PDB entry 5M8D | X-ray diffraction, 2.25 A resolution | chains B and E of the 6 polymer chains in the assembly

# Chain B
Protein: Tubulin beta-2B chain
Source organism: Bos taurus
UniProtKB: Q6B856 (TBB2B_BOVIN); the author numbering skips numbers that UniProt does not, so the offset changes along the chain: 1-42 = UniProt 1-42; 45-360 = UniProt 43-358; 369-455 = UniProt 359-445
Sequence (445 residues; numbered 1 to 455; 10 numbers in that range are skipped by the numbering (no residue carries them; nothing is unmodelled there); the number before each row is that of its first residue):
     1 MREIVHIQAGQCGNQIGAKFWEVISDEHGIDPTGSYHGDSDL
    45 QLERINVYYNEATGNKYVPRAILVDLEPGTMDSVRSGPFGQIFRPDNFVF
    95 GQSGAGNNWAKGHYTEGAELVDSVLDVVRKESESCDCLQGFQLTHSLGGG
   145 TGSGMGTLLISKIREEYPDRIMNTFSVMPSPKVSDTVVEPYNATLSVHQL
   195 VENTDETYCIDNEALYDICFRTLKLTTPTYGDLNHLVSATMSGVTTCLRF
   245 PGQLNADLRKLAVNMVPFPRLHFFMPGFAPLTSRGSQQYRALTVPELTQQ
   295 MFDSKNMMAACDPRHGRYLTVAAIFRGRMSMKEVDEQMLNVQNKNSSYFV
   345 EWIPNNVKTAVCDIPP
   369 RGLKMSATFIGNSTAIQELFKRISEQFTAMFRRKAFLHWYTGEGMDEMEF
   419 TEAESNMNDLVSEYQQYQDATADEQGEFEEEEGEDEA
Disordered / not traced: 1, 278-281, 439-455
UniProt features mapped onto this chain:
  - motif: M1 to I4 (MREI motif)
  - binding site (GTP): Q11, E71, S140, G144, T145, G146, N206, N228
  - binding site (Mg(2+)): E71
  - modified residue: S40 (Phosphoserine), T57 (Phosphothreonine), K60 (N6-acetyllysine), S174 (Phosphoserine), T287 (Phosphothreonine), T292 (Phosphothreonine), R320 (Omega-N-methylarginine), E448 (5-glutamyl polyglutamate)
  - cross-link (Glycyl lysine isopeptide (Lys-Gly)): K60 (interchain with G-Cter in ubiquitin), K326 (interchain with G-Cter in ubiquitin)
Metal / ion sites: Mg2+: Q11 (together with GDP); Ca2+ near E113 (its only coordinating residue here)
Residues lining bound ligands:
  - GDP (guanosine-5'-diphosphate): G10, Q11, C12, Q15, I16, D69, N101, S140, G142, G143, G144, T145, G146, S147, V171, P173, V177, D179, E183, N206, L209, Y224, L227, N228
  - UGI (5-(6-morpholin-4-yl-2-pyrrolidin-1-yl-pyrimidin-4-yl)-4-(trifluoromethyl)pyridin-2-amine): Y202, V238, C241, L248, N249, A250, K254, L255, N258, M259, T314, V315, A316, I318, N349, N350, V351, K352, A354, I378
What the authors report for this chain:
  - binding site for UGI: C241, M259
  - conformationally variable residues (order/disorder transition): K352

# Chain E
Protein: Stathmin-4
Source organism: Rattus norvegicus
UniProtKB: P63043 (STMN4_RAT); residues 5-145 here correspond to UniProt positions 49-189 (UniProt number = residue number + 44)
Sequence (143 residues; each row starts with the number of its first residue):
     3 MADMEVIELNKCTSGQSFEVILKPPSFDGVPEFNASLPRRRDPSLEEIQK
    53 KLEAAEERRKYQEAELLKHLAEKREHEREVIQKAIEENNNFIKMAKEKLA
   103 QKMESNKENREAHLAAMLERLQEKDKHAEEVRKNKELKEEASR
Disordered / not traced: 3-5, 29-43, 144-145
Sequence notes: initiating methionine (3); expression tag (4)
UniProt features mapped onto this chain:
  - modified residue: S46 (Phosphoserine)

# Interface between chain B and chain E
Contacting residue pairs - 24 pairs, chain B then chain E:
  Y108(B) - H78(E)  hydrogen bond
  Y108(B) - E79(E)
  Y108(B) - V82(E)  hydrophobic
  Y108(B) - I83(E)
  L152(B) - E79(E)
  S155(B) - L72(E)
  S155(B) - R76(E)  hydrogen bond
  K156(B) - R76(E)
  R158(B) - L68(E)
  E159(B) - L69(E)
  E159(B) - L72(E)
  E159(B) - R76(E)  salt bridge
  P162(B) - E65(E)
  P162(B) - L68(E)  hydrophobic
  E196(B) - H71(E)  salt bridge
  E196(B) - K75(E)  salt bridge
  T409(B) - E89(E)
  E411(B) - V82(E)
  E411(B) - A86(E)
  G412(B) - V82(E)
  G412(B) - K85(E)
  G412(B) - A86(E)
  M413(B) - V82(E)
  E417(B) - H78(E)  salt bridge
Other interface residues (no listed pair), chain B (16 interface residues in all): H107, T109, G410

# Overview
16 residues of chain B and 14 residues of chain E are in contact; the contacts include 2 hydrogen bonds and 4
salt bridges. Among the polar pairs are E159(B)-R76(E), E196(B)-H71(E) and E196(B)-K75(E). Bound to chain B:
compound UGI and GDP. From the paper: a binding site for UGI at C241(B) and M259(B); conformational
variability at K352(B).
Here chain B is Tubulin beta-2B chain (Bos taurus) and chain E is Stathmin-4 (Rattus norvegicus). Entry 5M8D
(Tubulin MTD265-R1 complex) was determined by X-ray diffraction, deposited together with 5JHA, 5JHB, 5M7E,
5M7G and 5M8G.
